Entry 8STU (X-ray diffraction, 2.76 A resolution); this record covers chains A and B.

== Chain A ==
Molecule: Reverse transcriptase/ribonuclease H
From: Human immunodeficiency virus type 1 BH10
Notes: EC 2.7.7.49, 2.7.7.7, 3.1.26.13
UniProtKB: P03366 (POL_HV1B1); residues 1-555 here correspond to UniProt positions 600-1154 (UniProt number = residue number + 599)
Sequence (557 residues; row label = number of the first residue in the row; numbers below 1 keep their minus sign (Met-1 is residue -1)):
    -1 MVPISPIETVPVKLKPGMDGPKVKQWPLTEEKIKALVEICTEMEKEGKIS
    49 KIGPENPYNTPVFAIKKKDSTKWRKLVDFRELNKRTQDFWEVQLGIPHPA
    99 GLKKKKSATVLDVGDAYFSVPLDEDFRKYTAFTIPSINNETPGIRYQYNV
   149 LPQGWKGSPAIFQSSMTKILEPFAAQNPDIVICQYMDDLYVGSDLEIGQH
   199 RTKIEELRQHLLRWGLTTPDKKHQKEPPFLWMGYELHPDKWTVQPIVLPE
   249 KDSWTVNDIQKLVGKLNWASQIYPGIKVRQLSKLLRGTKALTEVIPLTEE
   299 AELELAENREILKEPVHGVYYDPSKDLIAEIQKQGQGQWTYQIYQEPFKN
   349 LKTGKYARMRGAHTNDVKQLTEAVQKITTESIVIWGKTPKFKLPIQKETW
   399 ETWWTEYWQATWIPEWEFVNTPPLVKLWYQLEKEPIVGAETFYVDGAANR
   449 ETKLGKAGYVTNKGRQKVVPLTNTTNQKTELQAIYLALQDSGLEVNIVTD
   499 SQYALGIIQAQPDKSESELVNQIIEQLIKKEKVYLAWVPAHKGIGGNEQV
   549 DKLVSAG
Unresolved in the structure: -1, 64-69, 285-288, 291-292, 551-555
Construct notes: expression tag (-1 to 0); engineered mutation Ala106 (Val705 in P03366), Ala172 (Lys771 in P03366), Ala173 (Lys772 in P03366), Cys181 (Tyr780 in P03366), Ser280 (Cys879 in P03366)
Bound ions: Mg2+: Asp443, Glu478, Asp498
Ligand contacts: H9Y (8-{2-[2-(2,4-dioxo-3,4-dihydropyrimidin-1(2H)-yl)ethoxy]-4-fluorophenoxy}-6-fluoroindolizine-2-carbonitrile): Pro95, Leu100, Lys101, Lys102, Lys103, Ala106, Val108, Val179, Cys181, Tyr188, Val189, Gly190, Pro225, Phe227, Trp229, Leu234, His235, Pro236, Tyr318
UniProt features mapped onto this chain:
  - region: Phe227 to His235 (RT 'primer grip')
  - motif: Trp398 to Trp414 (Tryptophan repeat motif)
  - binding site (Mg(2+)): Asp110, Asp185, Asp186, Asp443, Glu478, Asp498, Asp549
  - site: Trp401 (Essential for RT p66/p51 heterodimerization), Trp414 (Essential for RT p66/p51 heterodimerization), Phe440, Tyr441 (Cleavage)
What the authors report for this chain:
  - binding site for H9Y: Pro95, Val189
  - mutagenesis - V106A/Y181C (500-1000-fold): decreased binding to H9Y

== Chain B ==
Molecule: p51 RT
From: Human immunodeficiency virus type 1 BH10
UniProtKB: P03366 (POL_HV1B1); residues 1-428 here correspond to UniProt positions 600-1027 (UniProt number = residue number + 599)
Sequence (428 residues; row label = number of the first residue in the row):
     1 PISPIETVPVKLKPGMDGPKVKQWPLTEEKIKALVEICTEMEKEGKISKI
    51 GPENPYNTPVFAIKKKDSTKWRKLVDFRELNKRTQDFWEVQLGIPHPAGL
   101 KKKKSVTVLDVGDAYFSVPLDEDFRKYTAFTIPSINNETPGIRYQYNVLP
   151 QGWKGSPAIFQSSMTKILEPFKKQNPDIVIYQYMDDLYVGSDLEIGQHRT
   201 KIEELRQHLLRWGLTTPDKKHQKEPPFLWMGYELHPDKWTVQPIVLPEKD
   251 SWTVNDIQKLVGKLNWASQIYPGIKVRQLSKLLRGTKALTEVIPLTEEAE
   301 LELAENREILKEPVHGVYYDPSKDLIAEIQKQGQGQWTYQIYQEPFKNLK
   351 TGKYARMRGAHTNDVKQLTEAVQKITTESIVIWGKTPKFKLPIQKETWET
   401 WWTEYWQATWIPEWEFVNTPPLVKLWYQ
Unresolved in the structure: 1-5, 214-231, 357-358
Construct notes: engineered mutation Ser280 (Cys879 in P03366)
UniProt features mapped onto this chain:
  - region: Phe227 to His235 (RT 'primer grip')
  - motif: Trp398 to Trp414 (Tryptophan repeat motif)
  - binding site (Mg(2+)): Asp110, Asp185, Asp186
  - site (Essential for RT p66/p51 heterodimerization): Trp401, Trp414

== How chain A and chain B interact ==
Contacting residue pairs (108; chain A residue first):
  Val8(A) - Pro52(B)
  Val8(A) - Glu53(B)
  Pro9(A) - Glu53(B)
  Gln85(A) - Glu53(B)  hydrogen bond (side chain-backbone)
  Asp86(A) - Lys20(B)
  Asp86(A) - Pro55(B)
  Phe87(A) - Pro52(B)
  Trp88(A) - Pro52(B)  hydrogen bond (backbone-backbone)
  Trp88(A) - Asn54(B)
  Trp88(A) - Pro55(B)
  Trp88(A) - Asn57(B)
  Trp88(A) - Thr131(B)
  Trp88(A) - Arg143(B)
  Gly93(A) - Asn137(B)
  Pro95(A) - Asn136(B)
  Pro95(A) - Asn137(B)
  His96(A) - Asn136(B)  hydrogen bond (backbone-side chain)
  Gly99(A) - Asn136(B)
  Leu100(A) - Asn136(B)
  Leu100(A) - Glu138(B)
  Ala158(A) - Pro52(B)
  Gln161(A) - Pro140(B)
  Ser162(A) - Pro52(B)
  Cys181(A) - Glu138(B)
  Gln182(A) - Glu138(B)  hydrogen bond (backbone-backbone)
  Gln182(A) - Pro140(B)
  Gln373(A) - Glu396(B)
  Gln373(A) - Thr397(B)  hydrogen bond
  Gln373(A) - Thr400(B)
  Gln373(A) - Trp401(B)
  Thr376(A) - Trp401(B)
  Thr377(A) - Thr400(B)
  Ile380(A) - Pro25(B)  hydrophobic
  Ile380(A) - Leu26(B)
  Ile380(A) - Thr27(B)
  Val381(A) - Pro25(B)  hydrophobic
  Val381(A) - Ile135(B)
  Val381(A) - Asn136(B)  hydrogen bond (backbone-backbone)
  Ile382(A) - Ile135(B)
  Ile382(A) - Asn136(B)
  Trp383(A) - Ile135(B)
  Gly384(A) - Thr27(B)
  Gly384(A) - Glu28(B)  hydrogen bond (backbone-backbone)
  Gly384(A) - Ile135(B)
  Thr386(A) - Trp401(B)
  Trp402(A) - Lys331(B)  hydrogen bond (backbone-side chain)
  Trp402(A) - His361(B)
  Trp402(A) - Asp364(B)
  Tyr405(A) - Lys331(B)  hydrogen bond (backbone-side chain)
  Trp406(A) - Lys331(B)
  Trp406(A) - Val417(B)
  Trp406(A) - Asn418(B)
  Trp406(A) - Thr419(B)
  Trp406(A) - Pro420(B)
  Trp406(A) - Pro421(B)
  Gln407(A) - Lys331(B)  hydrogen bond (backbone-side chain)
  Gln407(A) - Pro392(B)
  Gln407(A) - Ile393(B)
  Gln407(A) - Gln394(B)  hydrogen bond
  Gln407(A) - Val417(B)  hydrogen bond (side chain-backbone)
  Gln407(A) - Asn418(B)
  Ala408(A) - Trp337(B)  hydrophobic
  Ala408(A) - Asp364(B)
  Ala408(A) - Pro392(B)  hydrogen bond (backbone-backbone)
  Ala408(A) - Ile393(B)
  Thr409(A) - Asp364(B)
  Trp410(A) - Thr362(B)
  Trp410(A) - Asn363(B)
  Trp410(A) - Val365(B)  hydrophobic
  Trp410(A) - Trp401(B)
  Trp410(A) - Tyr405(B)
  Pro412(A) - Trp401(B)
  Glu432(A) - Lys259(B)  salt bridge
  Pro433(A) - Asn255(B)
  Pro433(A) - Leu289(B)  hydrophobic
  Ile434(A) - Thr290(B)
  Val435(A) - Thr290(B)
  Thr439(A) - Lys287(B)
  Thr439(A) - Ala288(B)
  Thr439(A) - Leu289(B)  hydrogen bond (side chain-backbone)
  Tyr441(A) - Val254(B)
  Tyr441(A) - Gln258(B)
  Tyr441(A) - Lys287(B)  hydrogen bond (side chain-backbone)
  Val458(A) - Thr286(B)
  Thr459(A) - Thr286(B)  hydrogen bond (backbone-side chain)
  Asn460(A) - Thr286(B)
  Asn460(A) - Lys287(B)
  Asn460(A) - Ala288(B)
  Asn494(A) - Leu289(B)
  Val496(A) - Gln258(B)
  Val496(A) - Leu289(B)  hydrophobic
  Gly504(A) - Pro420(B)
  Tyr532(A) - Asn255(B)  hydrogen bond
  Tyr532(A) - Leu289(B)  hydrophobic
  Trp535(A) - Leu422(B)  hydrophobic
  Trp535(A) - Trp426(B)  hydrophobic
  Val536(A) - Gln258(B)
  Pro537(A) - Gly262(B)
  Pro537(A) - Asn265(B)
  Lys540(A) - Asn265(B)
  Lys540(A) - Val276(B)
  Lys540(A) - Ser280(B)  hydrogen bond (backbone-side chain)
  Gly541(A) - Ser280(B)
  Gly543(A) - Leu283(B)  hydrogen bond (backbone-backbone)
  Gly543(A) - Arg284(B)
  Gly543(A) - Gly285(B)
  Gly544(A) - Gly285(B)  hydrogen bond (backbone-backbone)
  Gly544(A) - Thr286(B)
Interface residues without a listed pair, chain A (64 interface residues in all): Ile94, Ile159, Thr165, Met357, Thr369, Thr403, Leu503, Gln507, Ala508, Ala534, Ile542
Interface residues without a listed pair, chain B (59 interface residues in all): Tyr56, Thr139, Val261, Leu368

== Summary ==
64 residues of chain A face 59 of chain B across their interface, with 20 hydrogen bonds and 1 salt bridge.
Polar pairs include Glu432(A)-Lys259(B), Gln85(A)-Glu53(B) and His96(A)-Asn136(B). Chain A binds compound H9Y.
The paper reports a binding site for H9Y at Pro95(A) and Val189(A); V106A/Y181C of chain A reduce binding to
H9Y.
Here chain A is Reverse transcriptase/ribonuclease H and chain B is p51 RT, both from Human immunodeficiency
virus type 1 BH10. Entry 8STU (Crystal Structure of HIV-1 Reverse Transcriptase (Y181C, V106A) variant in
Complex with
8-(2-(2-(2,4-dioxo-3,4-dihydropyrimidin-1(2H)-yl)ethoxy)-4-fluorophenoxy)-6-fluoroindolizine-2-carbonitrile
(JLJ578), a non-nucleoside ...) was determined by X-ray diffraction (same publication as 8STP, 8STQ, 8STR,
8STS, 8STT and 8STV).
